PDB entry 6L58 | X-ray diffraction, 3.90 A resolution | chains C and D of the 4 polymer chains in the assembly

[Chain C (and D)]
Molecule: Ferritin
Source organism: Tegillarca granosa
Notes: EC 1.16.3.1; chain D of this document is another copy of the same molecule, construct and numbering; everything in this record applies to it too
Reference sequence: D3JCC5 (D3JCC5_TEGGR); residue numbers follow UniProt; this construct covers 1-172
Sequence (172 residues; row label = number of the first residue in the row):
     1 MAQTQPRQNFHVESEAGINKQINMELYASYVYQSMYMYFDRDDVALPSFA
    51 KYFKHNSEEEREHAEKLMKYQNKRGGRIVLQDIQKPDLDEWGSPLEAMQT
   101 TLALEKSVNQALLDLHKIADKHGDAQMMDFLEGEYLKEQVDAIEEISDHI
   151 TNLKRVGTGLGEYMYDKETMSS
Unresolved in the structure: 1-2, 171-172
Metal / ion sites: Cu ion site 1 near E60 (its only coordinating residue here); Cu ion site 2: D129, E132 (shared with 1 residue of chain B)
Reported in the primary citation:
  - catalytic residues: E25, Y32, E60, H63, E105, Q139 (by similarity / conservation)
  - mutagenesis - D129A/E132A: decreased catalytic activity on iron oxidation
  - mutagenesis - E168A: unchanged catalytic activity on iron oxidation
  - mutagenesis - D129A/E132A, E168A: decreased binding to copper

[Interface between chain C and chain D]
Pairs across the interface (41; chain C residue first):
  Q5(C) - D42(D)  hydrogen bond
  P6(C) - D42(D)
  L26(C) - Y30(D)  hydrophobic
  Y30(C) - L26(D)
  Y30(C) - L80(D)
  Y30(C) - Q81(D)  hydrogen bond (side chain-backbone)
  Y30(C) - I83(D)  hydrophobic
  M37(C) - M68(D)  hydrophobic
  M37(C) - N72(D)  hydrogen bond (backbone-side chain)
  M37(C) - I78(D)  hydrophobic
  D40(C) - N72(D)
  R41(C) - N72(D)
  R41(C) - G76(D)
  D42(C) - Q5(D)
  D42(C) - P6(D)
  M68(C) - M37(D)  hydrophobic
  K69(C) - M37(D)
  K69(C) - D40(D)
  N72(C) - M37(D)  hydrogen bond (side chain-backbone)
  N72(C) - D40(D)  hydrogen bond
  N72(C) - R41(D)
  R77(C) - R41(D)
  R77(C) - D42(D)  salt bridge
  R77(C) - D43(D)  salt bridge
  I78(C) - M37(D)  hydrophobic
  I78(C) - D89(D)
  L80(C) - Y30(D)
  L80(C) - S34(D)
  L80(C) - D89(D)
  Q81(C) - Y30(D)  hydrogen bond (backbone-side chain)
  Q81(C) - K85(D)
  D82(C) - I83(D)
  D82(C) - Q84(D)  hydrogen bond
  D82(C) - K85(D)
  I83(C) - Y30(D)  hydrophobic
  I83(C) - D82(D)
  I83(C) - I83(D)  hydrogen bond (backbone-backbone)
  Q84(C) - D82(D)
  K85(C) - L80(D)
  K85(C) - Q81(D)
  K85(C) - D82(D)  hydrogen bond (backbone-side chain)
Other interface residues (no listed pair), chain C (21 interface residues in all): V79, D89
Other interface residues (no listed pair), chain D (26 interface residues in all): T4, Q33, K69, V79, P86

[In short]
The interface between chain C and chain D involves 21 residues on one side and 26 on the other, with 9
hydrogen bonds and 2 salt bridges. Polar contacts include R77(C)-D42(D), R77(C)-D43(D) and Q5(C)-D42(D). From
the paper: catalytic residues E25(C), Y32(C) and E60(C) among others; D129A/E132A and E168A of chain C reduce
binding to copper.
Chain C and chain D are both Ferritin (Tegillarca granosa); the structure, Cu(II) loaded Tegillarca granosa
M-ferritin soaked with Fe(II), was determined by X-ray diffraction together with 6L56, 6KZY and 6L55 from the
same study.
